5K81 - chains A and F; structure by X-ray diffraction, 2.01 A resolution.

Chain A (and F):
Name: Apolipoprotein B mRNA editing enzyme, catalytic peptide-like 3G
From: Macaca mulatta
Notes: fragment: (139CQKRDGPH146 replaced by AEAG); chain F of this document is another copy of the same molecule, construct and numbering; everything in this record applies to it too
UniProt: M1GSK9 (M1GSK9_MACMU); residue numbers follow UniProt; this construct covers 1-138, 147-195
Amino-acid sequence (196 residues; each row starts with the number of its first residue; note: 4 numbers in that range are skipped by the numbering (no residue carries them; nothing is unmodelled there); numbers below 1 keep their minus sign (Gly-4 is residue -4)):
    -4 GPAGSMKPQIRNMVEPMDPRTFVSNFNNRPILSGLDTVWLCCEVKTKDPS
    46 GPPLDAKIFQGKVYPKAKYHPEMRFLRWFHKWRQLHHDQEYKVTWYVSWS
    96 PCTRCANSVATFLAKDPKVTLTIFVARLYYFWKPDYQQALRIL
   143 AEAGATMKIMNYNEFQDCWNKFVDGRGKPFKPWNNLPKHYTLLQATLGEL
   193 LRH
Not modelled in the structure: -4 to 0 (chain F: -4 to 5)
Sequence notes: expression tag (-4 to 0); linker (143-146)
Bound ions: Zn2+: His65, Cys97, Cys100
From the paper describing this entry:
  - self-association interface (contacts with another copy of this molecule); pairs are residue here / residue on that copy: Trp127-Lys180, Leu184-Leu184
  - mutagenesis - K128D: decreased stability in response to HIV-1 Vif
  - mutagenesis - Y124A: abolished binding to 10 nt poly-dT ssDNA
  - mutagenesis - Y124A: abolished binding to RNA

Interface between chain A and chain F:
Residue-residue contacts (24; chain A residue first):
  Pro25(A) - Leu184(F)  hydrophobic
  Ile26(A) - Asn177(F)
  Ile26(A) - Lys180(F)
  Ile26(A) - His181(F)
  Phe126(A) - Lys180(F)
  Phe126(A) - Leu184(F)  hydrophobic
  Trp127(A) - Lys180(F)
  Asn177(A) - Ile26(F)
  Lys180(A) - Ile26(F)
  Lys180(A) - Phe126(F)
  Lys180(A) - Trp127(F)
  His181(A) - Ile26(F)
  Thr183(A) - Phe126(F)
  Leu184(A) - Pro25(F)  hydrophobic
  Leu184(A) - Phe126(F)  hydrophobic
  Leu184(A) - Thr188(F)
  Ala187(A) - Ala187(F)
  Ala187(A) - Thr188(F)
  Ala187(A) - Glu191(F)
  Thr188(A) - Leu184(F)
  Thr188(A) - Ala187(F)
  Glu191(A) - Ala187(F)
  Arg194(A) - Glu191(F)  salt bridge
  Arg194(A) - Arg194(F)
Interface residues without a listed pair, chain F (14 interface residues in all): Thr183, Leu185

In short:
13 residues of chain A and 14 residues of chain F are in contact, with 1 salt bridge. Its one salt-bridged
contact is Arg194(A)-Glu191(F). The Zn2+ site is built by His65(A), Cys97(A) and Cys100(A). From the paper:
K128D of chain A reduces stability in response to HIV-1 Vif; a self-association interface involving Trp127(A),
Lys180(A) and Leu184(A).
Chain A and chain F are both Apolipoprotein B mRNA editing enzyme, catalytic peptide-like 3G (Macaca mulatta);
the structure, Crystal Structure of a Primate APOBEC3G N-Terminal Domain, was determined by X-ray diffraction,
deposited together with 5K82 and 5K83.
